Entry 2ZOU (X-ray diffraction, 1.45 A resolution); this record covers chain A.

Chain A:
Molecule: Spondin-1
From: Homo sapiens
Notes: fragment: reeler domain
UniProt: Q9HCB6 (SPON1_HUMAN); residues 40-186 here = UniProt positions 40-186
Amino-acid sequence (149 residues; each row starts with the number of its first residue):
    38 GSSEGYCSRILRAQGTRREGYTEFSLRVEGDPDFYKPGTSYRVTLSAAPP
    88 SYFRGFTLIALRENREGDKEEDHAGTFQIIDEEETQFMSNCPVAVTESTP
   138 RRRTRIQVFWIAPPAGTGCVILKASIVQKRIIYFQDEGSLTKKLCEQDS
Disordered / not traced: 38-42, 48-54, 185-186
Differences from the reference sequence: expression tag (38-39)
Cystine bridges: Cys44-Cys128, Cys156-Cys182

Overview:
Chain A is Spondin-1 (Homo sapiens); the structure, Crystal structure of human F-spondin reeler domain
(fragment 2), was determined by X-ray diffraction, deposited together with 2ZOT.
